Entry 7DGD (electron microscopy, 3.96 A resolution); this record covers chains A and B.

[Chain A (and B)]
Protein: Metabotropic glutamate receptor 1
Source organism: Homo sapiens
Notes: chain B of this document is another copy of the same molecule, construct and numbering; everything in this record applies to it too
UniProtKB: Q13255 (GRM1_HUMAN); residues 31-863 here = UniProt positions 31-863
Amino-acid sequence (833 residues; numbered 31 to 863; the number before each row is that of its first residue):
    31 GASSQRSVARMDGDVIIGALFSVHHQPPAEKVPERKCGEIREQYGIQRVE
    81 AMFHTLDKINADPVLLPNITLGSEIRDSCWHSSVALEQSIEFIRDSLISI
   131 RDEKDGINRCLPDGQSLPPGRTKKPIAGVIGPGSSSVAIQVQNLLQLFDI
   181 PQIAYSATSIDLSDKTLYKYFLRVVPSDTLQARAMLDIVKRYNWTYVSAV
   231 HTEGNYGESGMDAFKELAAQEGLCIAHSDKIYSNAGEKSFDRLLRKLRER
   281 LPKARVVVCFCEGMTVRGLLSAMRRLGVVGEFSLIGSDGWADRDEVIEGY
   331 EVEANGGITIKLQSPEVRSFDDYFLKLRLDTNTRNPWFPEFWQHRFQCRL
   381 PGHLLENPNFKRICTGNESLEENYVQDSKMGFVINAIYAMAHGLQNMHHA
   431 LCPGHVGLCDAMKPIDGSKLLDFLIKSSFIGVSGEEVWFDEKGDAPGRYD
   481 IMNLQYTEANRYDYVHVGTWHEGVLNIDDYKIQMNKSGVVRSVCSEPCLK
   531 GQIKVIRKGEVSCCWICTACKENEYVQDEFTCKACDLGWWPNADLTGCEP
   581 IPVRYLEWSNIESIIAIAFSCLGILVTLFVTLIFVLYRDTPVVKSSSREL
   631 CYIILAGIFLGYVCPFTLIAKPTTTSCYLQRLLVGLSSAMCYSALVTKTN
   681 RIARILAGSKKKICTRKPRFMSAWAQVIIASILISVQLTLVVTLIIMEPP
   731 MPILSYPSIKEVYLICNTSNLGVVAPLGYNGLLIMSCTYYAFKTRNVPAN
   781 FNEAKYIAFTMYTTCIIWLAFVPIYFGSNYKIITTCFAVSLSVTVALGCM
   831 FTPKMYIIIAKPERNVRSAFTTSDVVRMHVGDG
Disordered / not traced: 31-34, 133-151, 840-863
Disulfides: Cys67-Cys109, Cys289-Cys291, Cys378-Cys394, Cys432-Cys439, Cys524-Cys544, Cys528-Cys547, Cys550-Cys562, Cys565-Cys578, Cys657-Cys746
Curated features (UniProtKB/Swiss-Prot):
  - binding site (L-glutamate): Tyr74, Ser165, Ser186 to Thr188, Tyr236, Asp318, Lys409
  - modified residue: Ser853 (Phosphoserine)
  - glycosylation (N-linked (GlcNAc...) asparagine): Asn98, Asn223, Asn397, Asn515
  - natural variant: Tyr262 (Y262C: In SCA44), Leu454 (L454F: In SCAR13), Arg696 (R696W: In a colorectal cancer sample), Tyr792 (Y792C: In SCA44)
Reported in the primary citation:
  - conformationally variable residues (domain motion): Asn750

[How chain A and chain B interact]
Residue-residue contacts (30; chain A residue first):
  Gln35(A) - Arg131(B)  hydrogen bond
  Arg36(A) - Arg131(B)
  Pro63(A) - Ile130(B)
  Glu64(A) - Ile130(B)
  Arg65(A) - Leu127(B)  hydrogen bond (side chain-backbone)
  Arg65(A) - Ile130(B)
  Arg65(A) - Arg131(B)
  Glu117(A) - Arg131(B)  salt bridge
  Ile120(A) - Ile123(B)
  Ile120(A) - Arg124(B)
  Ile120(A) - Leu127(B)  hydrophobic
  Ile120(A) - Phe178(B)  hydrophobic
  Ile123(A) - Ile120(B)  hydrophobic
  Arg124(A) - Glu121(B)  salt bridge
  Arg124(A) - Arg124(B)
  Leu127(A) - Glu117(B)
  Leu127(A) - Ile120(B)  hydrophobic
  Arg131(A) - Arg36(B)
  Arg131(A) - Glu64(B)  hydrogen bond (side chain-backbone)
  Arg131(A) - Arg65(B)
  Asn173(A) - Asn173(B)
  Leu174(A) - Leu177(B)  hydrophobic
  Leu177(A) - Asn173(B)
  Leu177(A) - Leu174(B)  hydrophobic
  Phe178(A) - Leu174(B)  hydrophobic
  Ile693(A) - Ile693(B)  hydrophobic
  Cys694(A) - Lys692(B)
  Thr695(A) - Lys773(B)
  Phe772(A) - Thr695(B)
  Phe772(A) - Arg696(B)
Also at the interface, not in a pair above, chain A (23 interface residues in all): Leu116, Glu121, Gln170, Lys691
Also at the interface, not in a pair above, chain B (24 interface residues in all): Gln35, Lys66, Leu116, Gln170

[Summary]
Chain A and chain B form an interface of 23 and 24 residues respectively, with 3 hydrogen bonds and 2 salt
bridges. Polar contacts include Glu117(A)-Arg131(B), Arg124(A)-Glu121(B) and Gln35(A)-Arg131(B). Curated
annotation (UniProt) lists 8 L-glutamate-binding residues on chain A. From the paper: conformational
variability at Asn750(A).
Both chains are Metabotropic glutamate receptor 1 (Homo sapiens). Entry 7DGD (apo state of class C GPCR) was
determined by electron microscopy (same publication as 7DGE).
